PDB entry 8RCH | electron microscopy, 4.00 A resolution | chains A and W of the 8 polymer chains in the assembly

# Chain A
Molecule: Serine/threonine-protein kinase mTOR
From: Homo sapiens
Notes: EC 2.7.11.1
UniProtKB: P42345 (MTOR_HUMAN); residues 1-2549 here = UniProt positions 1-2549
Amino-acid sequence (2549 residues; each row starts with the number of its first residue):
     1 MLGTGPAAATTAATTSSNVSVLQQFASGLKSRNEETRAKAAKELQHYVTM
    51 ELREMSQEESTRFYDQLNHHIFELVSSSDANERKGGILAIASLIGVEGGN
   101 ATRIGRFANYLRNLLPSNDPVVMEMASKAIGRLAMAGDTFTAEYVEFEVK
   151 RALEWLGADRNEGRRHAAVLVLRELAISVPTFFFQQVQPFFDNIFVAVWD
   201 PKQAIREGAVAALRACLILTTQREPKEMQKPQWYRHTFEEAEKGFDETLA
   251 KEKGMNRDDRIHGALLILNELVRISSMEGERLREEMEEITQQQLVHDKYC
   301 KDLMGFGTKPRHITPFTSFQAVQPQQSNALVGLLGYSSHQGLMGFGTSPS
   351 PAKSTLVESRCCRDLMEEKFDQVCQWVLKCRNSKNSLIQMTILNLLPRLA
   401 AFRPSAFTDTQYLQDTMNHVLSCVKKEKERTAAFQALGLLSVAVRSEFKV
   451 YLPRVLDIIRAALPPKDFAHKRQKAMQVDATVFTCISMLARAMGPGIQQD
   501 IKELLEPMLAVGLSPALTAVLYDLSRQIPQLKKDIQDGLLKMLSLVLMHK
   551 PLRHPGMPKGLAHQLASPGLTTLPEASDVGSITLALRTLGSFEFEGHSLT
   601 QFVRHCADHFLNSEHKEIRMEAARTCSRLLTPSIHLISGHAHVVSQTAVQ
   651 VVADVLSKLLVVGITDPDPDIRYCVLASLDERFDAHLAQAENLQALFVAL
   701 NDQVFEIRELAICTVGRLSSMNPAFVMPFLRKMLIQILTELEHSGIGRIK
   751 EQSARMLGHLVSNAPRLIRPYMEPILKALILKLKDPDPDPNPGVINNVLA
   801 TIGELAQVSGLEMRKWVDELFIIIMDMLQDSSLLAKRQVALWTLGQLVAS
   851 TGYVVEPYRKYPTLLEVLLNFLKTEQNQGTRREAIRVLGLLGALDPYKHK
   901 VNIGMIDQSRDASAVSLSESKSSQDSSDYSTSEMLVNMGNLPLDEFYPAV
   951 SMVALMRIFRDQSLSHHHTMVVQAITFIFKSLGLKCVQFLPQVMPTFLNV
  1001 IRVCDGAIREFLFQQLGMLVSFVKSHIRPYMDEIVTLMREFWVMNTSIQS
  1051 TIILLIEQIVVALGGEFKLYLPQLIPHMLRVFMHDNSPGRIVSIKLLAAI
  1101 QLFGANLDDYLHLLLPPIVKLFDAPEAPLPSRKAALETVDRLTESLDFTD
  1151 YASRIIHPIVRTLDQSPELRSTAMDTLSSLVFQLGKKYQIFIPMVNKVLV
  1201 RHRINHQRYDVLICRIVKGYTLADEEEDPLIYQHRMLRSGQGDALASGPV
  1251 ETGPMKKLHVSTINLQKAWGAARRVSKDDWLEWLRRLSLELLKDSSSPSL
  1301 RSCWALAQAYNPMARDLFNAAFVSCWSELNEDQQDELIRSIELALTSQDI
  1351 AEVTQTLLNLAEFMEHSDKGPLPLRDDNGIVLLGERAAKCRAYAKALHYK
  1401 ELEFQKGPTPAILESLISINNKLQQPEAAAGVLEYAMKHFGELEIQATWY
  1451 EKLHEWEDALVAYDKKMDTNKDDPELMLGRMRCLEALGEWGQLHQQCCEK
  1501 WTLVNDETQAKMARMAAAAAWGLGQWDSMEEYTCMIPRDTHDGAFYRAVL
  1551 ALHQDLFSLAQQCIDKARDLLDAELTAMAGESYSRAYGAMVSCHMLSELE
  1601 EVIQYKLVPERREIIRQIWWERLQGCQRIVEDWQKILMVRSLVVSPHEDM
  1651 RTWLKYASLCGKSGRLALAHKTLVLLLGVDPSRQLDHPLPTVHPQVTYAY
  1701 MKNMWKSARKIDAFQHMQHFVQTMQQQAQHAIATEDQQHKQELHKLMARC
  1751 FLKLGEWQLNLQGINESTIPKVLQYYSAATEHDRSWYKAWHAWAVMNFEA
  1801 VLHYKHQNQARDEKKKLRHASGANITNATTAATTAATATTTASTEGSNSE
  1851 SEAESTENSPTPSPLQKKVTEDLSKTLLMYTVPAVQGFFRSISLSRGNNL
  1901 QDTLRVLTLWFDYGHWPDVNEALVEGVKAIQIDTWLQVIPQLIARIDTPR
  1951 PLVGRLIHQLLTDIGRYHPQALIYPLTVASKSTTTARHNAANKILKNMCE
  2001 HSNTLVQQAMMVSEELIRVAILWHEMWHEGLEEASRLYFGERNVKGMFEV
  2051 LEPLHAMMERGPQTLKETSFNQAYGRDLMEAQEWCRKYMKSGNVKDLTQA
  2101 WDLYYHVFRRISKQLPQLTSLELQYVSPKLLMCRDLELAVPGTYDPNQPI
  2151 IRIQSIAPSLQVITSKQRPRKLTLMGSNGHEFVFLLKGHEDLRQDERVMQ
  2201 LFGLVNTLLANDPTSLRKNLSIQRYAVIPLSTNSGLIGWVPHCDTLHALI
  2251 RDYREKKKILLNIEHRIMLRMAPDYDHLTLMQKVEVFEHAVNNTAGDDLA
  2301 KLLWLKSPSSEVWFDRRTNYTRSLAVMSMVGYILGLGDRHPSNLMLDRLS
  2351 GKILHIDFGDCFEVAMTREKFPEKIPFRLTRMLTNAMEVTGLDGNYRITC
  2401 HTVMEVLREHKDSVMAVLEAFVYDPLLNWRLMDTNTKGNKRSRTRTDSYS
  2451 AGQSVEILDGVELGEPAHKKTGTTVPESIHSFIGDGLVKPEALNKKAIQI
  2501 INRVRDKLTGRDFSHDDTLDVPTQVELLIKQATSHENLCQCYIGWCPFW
Disordered / not traced: 1-60, 75-81, 157-161, 224-232, 246-260, 290-385, 405-409, 424-428, 467-477, 492-496, 550-577, 596-598, 634-643, 787-790, 904-932, 1223-1260, 1442-1512, 1524-1527, 1549, 1815-1866, 2437-2491
Bound ions: Mg2+ site 1: His2189 (together with AMP-PNP); Mg2+ site 2: Glu2190 (together with AMP-PNP)
Small-molecule neighbours: AMP-PNP (ANP; phosphoaminophosphonic acid-adenylate ester): Gln2167, Pro2169, Leu2185, Lys2187, Glu2190, Gly2238, Trp2239, Val2240, Cys2243, Met2345, Ile2356, Asp2357
Curated features (UniProtKB/Swiss-Prot):
  - region: Val2162 to Arg2168 (G-loop), Lys2258 to Gly2296 (Interaction with MLST8), Gly2335 to Asn2343 (Catalytic loop), His2355 to Thr2380 (Activation loop)
  - binding site (1D-myo-inositol hexakisphosphate): Lys1662, Lys1702, Arg1749
  - binding site (ATP): Ser2165, Gln2167, Leu2185, Lys2187, Glu2190, Tyr2225, Gly2238, Trp2239, Val2240, Thr2245, Met2345, Ile2356
  - binding site (Mg(2+)): Asn2343, Asp2357
  - modified residue: Met1 (N-acetylmethionine), Ser567 (Phosphoserine), Thr1162 (Phosphothreonine), Lys1218 (N6-acetyllysine), Ser1261 (Phosphoserine), Ser2159 (Phosphoserine), Thr2164 (Phosphothreonine), Thr2173 (Phosphothreonine), Thr2446 (Phosphothreonine), Ser2448 (Phosphoserine), Ser2478 (Phosphoserine), Ser2481 (Phosphoserine)
  - cross-link: Lys2066 (Glycyl lysine isopeptide (Lys-Gly) (interchain with G-Cter in ubiquitin))
  - natural variant: Ala8 (A8S: In a lung large cell carcinoma sample), Met135 (M135T: In a metastatic melanoma sample), Arg624 (R624H: In FCORD2; uncertain significance), Asp1376 (D1376E: Found in a patient with focal epilepsy; uncertain significance), Tyr1450 (Y1450D: In FCORD2), Trp1456 (W1456G: In FCORD2), Ala1459 (A1459D: In FCORD2; A1459S: In FCORD2; uncertain significance), Leu1460 (L1460P: In FCORD2), Cys1483 (C1483R: In FCORD2), Trp1490 (W1490R: In SKS), Met1595 (M1595I: In SKS), Arg1709 (R1709H: In FCORD2; uncertain significance), 13 further natural variant entries in UniProt
  - mutagenesis: Lys2066 (K2066R: Complete loss ubiquitination by the SCF(FBXO22) complex), Ser2159 (S2159A: Reduces mTORC1-associated S-2481 autophosphorylation; when associated with A-2164. Reduced activity of the mTORC1 complex; S2159D: Mimics phosphorylation ...), Thr2164 (T2164A: Reduces mTORC1-associated S-2481 autophosphorylation; when associated with A-2159; T2164E: Stronger phosphorylation of RPS6KB1; when associated with D-2159), Thr2173 (T2173A: Increased mTOR kinase activity), His2340 (H2340A: Barely detectable kinase activity), Asp2357 (D2357E: Kinase-dead mutant, loss of interaction with TM4SF5 and loss of lysosome membrane localization; when associated with I-2364), Val2364 (V2364I: Kinase-dead mutant, loss of interaction with TM4SF5 and loss of lysosome membrane localization; when associated with E-2357)

# Chain W
Molecule: Regulatory-associated protein of mTOR
From: Homo sapiens
UniProtKB: Q8N122 (RPTOR_HUMAN); residues 1-1335 here = UniProt positions 1-1335
Amino-acid sequence (1335 residues; each row starts with the number of its first residue):
     1 MESEMLQSPLLGLGEEDEADLTDWNLPLAFMKKRHCEKIEGSKSLAQSWR
    51 MKDRMKTVSVALVLCLNVGVDPPDVVKTTPCARLECWIDPLSMGPQKALE
   101 TIGANLQKQYENWQPRARYKQSLDPTVDEVKKLCTSLRRNAKEERVLFHY
   151 NGHGVPRPTVNGEVWVFNKNYTQYIPLSIYDLQTWMGSPSIFVYDCSNAG
   201 LIVKSFKQFALQREQELEVAAINPNHPLAQMPLPPSMKNCIQLAACEATE
   251 LLPMIPDLPADLFTSCLTTPIKIALRWFCMQKCVSLVPGVTLDLIEKIPG
   301 RLNDRRTPLGELNWIFTAITDTIAWNVLPRDLFQKLFRQDLLVASLFRNF
   351 LLAERIMRSYNCTPVSSPRLPPTYMHAMWQAWDLAVDICLSQLPTIIEEG
   401 TAFRHSPFFAEQLTAFQVWLTMGVENRNPPEQLPIVLQVLLSQVHRLRAL
   451 DLLGRFLDLGPWAVSLALSVGIFPYVLKLLQSSARELRPLLVFIWAKILA
   501 VDSSCQADLVKDNGHKYFLSVLADPYMPAEHRTMTAFILAVIVNSYHTGQ
   551 EACLQGNLIAICLEQLNDPHPLLRQWVAICLGRIWQNFDSARWCGVRDSA
   601 HEKLYSLLSDPIPEVRCAAVFALGTFVGNSAERTDHSTTIDHNVAMMLAQ
   651 LVSDGSPMVRKELVVALSHLVVQYESNFCTVALQFIEEEKNYALPSPATT
   701 EGGSLTPVRDSPCTPRLRSVSSYGNIRAVATARSLNKSLQNLSLTEESGG
   751 AVAFSPGNLSTSSSASSTLGSPENEEHILSFETIDKMRRASSYSSLNSLI
   801 GVSFNSVYTQIWRVLLHLAADPYPEVSDVAMKVLNSIAYKATVNARPQRV
   851 LDTSSLTQSAPASPTNKGVHIHQAGGSPPASSTSSSSLTNDVAKQPVSRD
   901 LPSGRPGTTGPAGAQYTPHSHQFPRTRKMFDKGPEQTADDADDAAGHKSF
   951 ISATVQTGFCDWSARYFAQPVMKIPEEHDLESQIRKEREWRFLRNSRVRR
  1001 QAQQVIQKGITRLDDQIFLNRNPGVPSVVKFHPFTPCIAVADKDSICFWD
  1051 WEKGEKLDYFHNGNPRYTRVTAMEYLNGQDCSLLLTATDDGAIRVWKNFA
  1101 DLEKNPEMVTAWQGLSDMLPTTRGAGMVVDWEQETGLLMSSGDVRIVRIW
  1151 DTDREMKVQDIPTGADSCVTSLSCDSHRSLIVAGLGDGSIRVYDRRMALS
  1201 ECRVMTYREHTAWVVKASLQKRPDGHIVSVSVNGDVRIFDPRMPESVNVL
  1251 QIVKGLTALDIHPQADLIACGSVNQFTAIYNSSGELINNIKYYDGFMGQR
  1301 VGAISCLAFHPHWPHLAVGSNDYYISVYSVEKRVR
Disordered / not traced: 1-56, 220-235, 501-1335
Curated features (UniProtKB/Swiss-Prot):
  - modified residue: Ser44 (Phosphoserine), Ser122 (Phosphoserine), Ser696 (Phosphoserine), Thr706 (Phosphothreonine), Ser719 (Phosphoserine), Ser721 (Phosphoserine), Ser722 (Phosphoserine), Ser738 (Phosphoserine), Ser791 (Phosphoserine), Ser792 (Phosphoserine), Ser836 (Phosphoserine), Ser855 (Phosphoserine), Ser859 (Phosphoserine), Ser863 (Phosphoserine), Thr865 (Phosphothreonine), Ser877 (Phosphoserine), Ser982 (Phosphoserine), Lys1097 (N6-acetyllysine)
  - glycosylation: Thr700 (O-linked (GlcNAc) threonine)
  - cross-link (Glycyl lysine isopeptide (Lys-Gly)): Lys932 (interchain with G-Cter in ubiquitin), Lys948 (interchain with G-Cter in ubiquitin)
  - mutagenesis: Asn557 to Glu564 (In alpha24 mutant; abolished interaction with GTP-bound RRAGA and recruitment to lysosomes), Ala560 (A560F: In alphax3 mutant; abolished interaction with GTP-bound RRAGA and recruitment to lysosomes; when associated with E-597 and A-635), Cys594 to Asp598 (In alpha26 mutant; abolished interaction with GTP-bound RRAGA and recruitment to lysosomes), Arg597 (R597E: In alphax3 mutant; abolished interaction with GTP-bound RRAGA and recruitment to lysosomes; when associated with F-560 and A-635), Thr634 to His636 (In alpha29 mutant; abolished interaction with GTP-bound RRAGA and recruitment to lysosomes), Asp635 (D635A: In alphax3 mutant; abolished interaction with GTP-bound RRAGA and recruitment to lysosomes; when associated with F-560 and E-597), Thr699 (T699A: Does not affect O-GlcNAcylation in response to glucose sufficiency), Thr700 (T700A: Abolished O-GlcNAcylation in response to glucose sufficiency, leading to decreased mTORC1 activation), Ser722 (S722A: Abolishes AMPK-mediated phosphorylation; when associated with A-792. Increased O-GlcNAcylation; when associated with A-792), Lys737 (K737R: Does not affect ubiquitination), Ser791 (S791A/D: Abolished phosphorylation after forskolin treatment), Ser792 (S792A: Abolishes AMPK-mediated phosphorylation; when associated with A-722. Increased O-GlcNAcylation; when associated with A-722. Does not affect phosphorylation after forskolin treatment), 10 further mutagenesis entries in UniProt

# Interface between chain A and chain W
Pairs across the interface (17; chain A residue first):
  Leu984(A) with Val76(W), hydrophobic
  Ser1025(A) with Thr78(W); Met254(W), hydrogen bond
  His1026(A) with Val76(W), hydrogen bond (side chain-backbone); Lys77(W); Thr78(W)
  Arg1028(A) with Pro80(W); Pro256(W)
  Gly1064(A) with Tyr360(W); Asn361(W), hydrogen bond (backbone-backbone)
  Gly1065(A) with Tyr360(W); Asn361(W)
  Asp1108(A) with Arg358(W), salt bridge
  Asp1147(A) with Met375(W)
  Gln2117(A) with Met93(W); Gly94(W), hydrogen bond (side chain-backbone); Gln96(W)
Interface residues without a listed pair, chain A (16 interface residues in all): Val987, Lys1068, Leu1069, Ala1105, Asn1106, Lys2113, Pro2116
Interface residues without a listed pair, chain W (15 interface residues in all): Gln281, Ser359

# Overview
The interface between chain A and chain W involves 16 residues on one side and 15 on the other; the contacts
include 4 hydrogen bonds and 1 salt bridge. Among the polar pairs are Asp1108(A)-Arg358(W),
Ser1025(A)-Met254(W) and His1026(A)-Val76(W). Ligands of chain A: AMP-PNP.
Chain A is Serine/threonine-protein kinase mTOR and chain W is Regulatory-associated protein of mTOR, both
from Homo sapiens; the structure, CryoEM structure of mTORC1 with a paediatric kidney cancer-associated
1455-EWED-1458 duplication in mTOR, overall refinement, was determined by electron microscopy.
